PDB entry 4BXZ | X-ray diffraction, 4.80 A resolution (low resolution: residue-level contacts below are approximate; hydrogen-bond / salt-bridge calls are withheld) | chains B and C of the 13 polymer chains in the assembly

Chain B:
Name: DNA-directed RNA polymerase II subunit RPB2
Organism: Saccharomyces cerevisiae
Notes: EC 2.7.7.6
Reference sequence: P08518 (RPB2_YEAST); residue numbers follow UniProt; this construct covers 1-1224
Amino-acid sequence (1224 residues; each row starts with the number of its first residue):
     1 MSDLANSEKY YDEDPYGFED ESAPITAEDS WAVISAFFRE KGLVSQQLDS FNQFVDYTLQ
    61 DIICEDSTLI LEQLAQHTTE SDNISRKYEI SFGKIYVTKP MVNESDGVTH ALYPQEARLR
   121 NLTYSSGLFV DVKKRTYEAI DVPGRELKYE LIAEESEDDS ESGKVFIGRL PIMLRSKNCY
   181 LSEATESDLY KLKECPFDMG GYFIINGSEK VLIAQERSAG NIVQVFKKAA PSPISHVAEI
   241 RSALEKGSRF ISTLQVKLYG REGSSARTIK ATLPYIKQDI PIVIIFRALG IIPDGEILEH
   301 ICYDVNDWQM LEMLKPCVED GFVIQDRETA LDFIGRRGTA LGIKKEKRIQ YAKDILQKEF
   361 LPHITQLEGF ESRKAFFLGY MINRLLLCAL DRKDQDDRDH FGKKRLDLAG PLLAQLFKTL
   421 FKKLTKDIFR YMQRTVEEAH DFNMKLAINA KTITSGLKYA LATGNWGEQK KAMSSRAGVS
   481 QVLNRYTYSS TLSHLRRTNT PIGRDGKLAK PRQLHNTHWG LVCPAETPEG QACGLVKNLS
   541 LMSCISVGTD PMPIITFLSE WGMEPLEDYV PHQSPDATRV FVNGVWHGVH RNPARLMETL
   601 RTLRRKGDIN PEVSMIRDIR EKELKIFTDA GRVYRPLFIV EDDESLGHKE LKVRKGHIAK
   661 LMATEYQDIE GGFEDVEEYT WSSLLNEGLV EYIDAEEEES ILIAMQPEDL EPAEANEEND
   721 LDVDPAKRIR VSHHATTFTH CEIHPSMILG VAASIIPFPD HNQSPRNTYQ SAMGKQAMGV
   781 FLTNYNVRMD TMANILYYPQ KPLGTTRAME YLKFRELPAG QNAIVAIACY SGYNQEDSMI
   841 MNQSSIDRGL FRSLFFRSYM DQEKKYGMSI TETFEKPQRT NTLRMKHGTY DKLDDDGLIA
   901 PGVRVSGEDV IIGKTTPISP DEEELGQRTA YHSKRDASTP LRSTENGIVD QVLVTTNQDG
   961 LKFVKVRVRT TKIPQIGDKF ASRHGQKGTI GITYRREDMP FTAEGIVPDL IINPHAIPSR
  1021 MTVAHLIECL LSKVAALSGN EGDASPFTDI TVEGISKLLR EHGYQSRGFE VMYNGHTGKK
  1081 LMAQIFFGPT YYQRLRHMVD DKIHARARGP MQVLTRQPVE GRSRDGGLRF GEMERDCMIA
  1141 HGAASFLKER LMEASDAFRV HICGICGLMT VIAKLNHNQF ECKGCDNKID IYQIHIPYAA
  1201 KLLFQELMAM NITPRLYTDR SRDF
Unresolved in the structure: 1-19, 71-89, 135-163, 336-344, 438-445, 468-476, 503-508, 669-677, 716-721, 920-932
Ion coordination: Zn2+: Cys-1163, Cys-1166, Cys-1185

Chain C:
Name: DNA-directed RNA polymerase II subunit RPB3
Organism: Saccharomyces cerevisiae
Notes: EC 2.7.7.6
Reference sequence: P16370 (RPB3_YEAST); numbering as in UniProt (aligned over 1-318)
Amino-acid sequence (318 residues; numbered 1 to 318; the number before each row is that of its first residue):
     1 MSEEGPQVKI REASKDNVDF ILSNVDLAMA NSLRRVMIAE IPTLAIDSVE VETNTTVLAD
    61 EFIAHRLGLI PLQSMDIEQL EYSRDCFCED HCDKCSVVLT LQAFGESEST TNVYSKDLVI
   121 VSNLMGRNIG HPIIQDKEGN GVLICKLRKG QELKLTCVAK KGIAKEHAKW GPAAAIEFEY
   181 DPWNKLKHTD YWYEQDSAKE WPQSKNCEYE DPPNEGDPFD YKAQADTFYM NVESVGSIPV
   241 DQVVVRGIDT LQKKVASILL ALTQMDQDKV NFASGDNNTA SNMLGSNEDV MMTGAEQDPY
   301 SNASQMGNTG SGGYDNAW
Unresolved in the structure: 1-2, 269-318
Ion coordination: Zn2+: Cys-86, Cys-88, Cys-92, Cys-95
Swiss-Prot annotation at these positions:
  - binding site (Zn(2+)): Cys-86, Cys-88, Cys-92, Cys-95
  - modified residue: Ser-2 (N-acetylserine)
  - natural variant: Ala-30 (A30D: In mutant RPB3-1)
  - mutagenesis: Lys-9 (K9E: Transcript termination readthrough)

Interface between chain B and chain C:
Residue-residue contacts - 80 pairs, chain B then chain C:
  Tyr-797(B) / Glu-61(C)
  Tyr-797(B) / Phe-62(C)
  Tyr-798(B) / Phe-62(C)
  Tyr-798(B) / His-65(C)
  Tyr-798(B) / Arg-66(C)
  Ser-844(B) / Ala-164(C)
  Ser-844(B) / Ala-168(C)
  Asp-847(B) / His-65(C)
  Asp-847(B) / His-167(C)
  Asp-847(B) / Ala-168(C)
  Arg-848(B) / His-65(C)
  Arg-848(B) / Leu-69(C)
  Arg-848(B) / Ala-168(C)
  Arg-852(B) / His-65(C)
  Arg-852(B) / His-167(C)
  Ile-948(B) / Glu-61(C)
  Arg-969(B) / Ala-59(C)
  Arg-969(B) / Asp-60(C)
  Arg-969(B) / Glu-61(C)
  Thr-971(B) / Glu-61(C)
  Arg-995(B) / Lys-165(C)
  Arg-996(B) / Arg-34(C)
  Arg-996(B) / Ile-38(C)
  Arg-996(B) / Ala-173(C)
  Arg-996(B) / Ala-174(C)
  Glu-997(B) / Arg-34(C)
  Glu-997(B) / Arg-35(C)
  Glu-997(B) / Ile-38(C)
  Glu-997(B) / Ala-39(C)
  Glu-997(B) / Glu-40(C)
  Glu-997(B) / Lys-165(C)
  Asp-998(B) / Arg-35(C)
  Met-999(B) / Arg-34(C)
  Phe-1001(B) / Arg-34(C)
  Phe-1001(B) / Phe-178(C)
  Ala-1003(B) / Glu-177(C)
  Ala-1003(B) / Phe-178(C)
  Ala-1003(B) / Glu-179(C)
  Gly-1005(B) / Ala-175(C)
  Gly-1005(B) / Ile-176(C)
  Arg-1060(B) / Lys-199(C)
  Arg-1060(B) / Glu-200(C)
  Arg-1060(B) / Trp-201(C)
  Arg-1060(B) / Pro-202(C)
  Gln-1065(B) / Trp-192(C)
  Gln-1065(B) / Glu-200(C)
  Gln-1065(B) / Trp-201(C)
  Arg-1067(B) / Glu-194(C)
  Phe-1069(B) / Trp-192(C)
  Phe-1069(B) / Trp-201(C)
  Val-1071(B) / Thr-189(C)
  Tyr-1073(B) / Phe-178(C)
  Tyr-1073(B) / Glu-179(C)
  Tyr-1073(B) / Tyr-180(C)
  Asn-1074(B) / Asn-31(C)
  Gly-1075(B) / Asn-31(C)
  Gly-1075(B) / Arg-34(C)
  Gly-1075(B) / Arg-35(C)
  His-1076(B) / Asn-31(C)
  His-1076(B) / Arg-35(C)
  Thr-1077(B) / Leu-27(C)
  Thr-1077(B) / Asn-31(C)
  Gly-1078(B) / Leu-27(C)
  Gly-1078(B) / Asn-31(C)
  Gly-1078(B) / Tyr-180(C)
  Lys-1079(B) / Tyr-180(C)
  Lys-1080(B) / Tyr-180(C)
  Lys-1080(B) / Asp-181(C)
  Lys-1080(B) / Asn-184(C)
  Lys-1080(B) / His-188(C)
  Lys-1080(B) / Thr-189(C)
  Leu-1081(B) / Thr-189(C)
  Met-1082(B) / His-188(C)
  Met-1082(B) / Thr-189(C)
  Met-1082(B) / Asp-190(C)
  Gln-1084(B) / Thr-189(C)
  Gln-1084(B) / Asp-190(C)
  Gln-1084(B) / Tyr-191(C)
  Gln-1084(B) / Trp-192(C)
  Gln-1084(B) / Trp-201(C)
Also at the interface, not in a pair above, chain B (43 interface residues in all): Tyr-785, Asn-786, Gly-849, Leu-854, Gly-902, Thr-970, Glu-1004, Gly-1063, Tyr-1064, Glu-1070
Also at the interface, not in a pair above, chain C (42 interface residues in all): Ala-28, Asn-54, Val-57, Ala-198

Overview:
43 residues of chain B face 42 of chain C across their interface. Cys-1163(B), Cys-1166(B) and Cys-1185(B)
coordinate Zn2+. UniProt lists 4 Zn2+-binding residues and one mutagenesis site on chain C.
Here chain B is DNA-directed RNA polymerase II subunit RPB2 and chain C is DNA-directed RNA polymerase II
subunit RPB3, both from Saccharomyces cerevisiae. Entry 4BXZ (RNA Polymerase II-Bye1 complex) was determined
by X-ray diffraction together with 4BXX, 4BY1 and 4BY7 from the same study.
